PDB entry 7PFF | electron microscopy, 4.30 A resolution (low resolution: residue-level contacts below are approximate; hydrogen-bond / salt-bridge calls are withheld) | chains K and J of the 10 polymer chains in the assembly

Chain K:
Name: Histone H3.2
Source organism: Homo sapiens
Reference sequence: Q71DI3 (H32_HUMAN); residues 0-135 here correspond to UniProt positions 1-136 (UniProt number = residue number + 1)
Chain sequence (136 residues; each row starts with the number of its first residue; numbering starts at 0):
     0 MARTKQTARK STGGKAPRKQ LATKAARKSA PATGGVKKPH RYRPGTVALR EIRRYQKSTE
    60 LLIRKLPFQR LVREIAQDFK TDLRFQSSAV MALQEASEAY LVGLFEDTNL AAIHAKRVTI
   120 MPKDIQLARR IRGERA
Not modelled in the structure: 0-36, 134-135
Differences from the reference sequence: engineered mutation Ala110 (Cys111 in Q71DI3)
Swiss-Prot annotation at these positions:
  - modified residue: Arg2 (Asymmetric dimethylarginine), Thr3 (Phosphothreonine), Lys4 (Allysine), Gln5 (5-glutamyl dopamine), Thr6 (Phosphothreonine), Arg8 (Citrulline), Lys9 (N6,N6,N6-trimethyllysine), Ser10 (ADP-ribosylserine), Thr11 (Phosphothreonine), Lys14 (N6-(2-hydroxyisobutyryl)lysine), Arg17 (Asymmetric dimethylarginine), Lys18 (N6-(2-hydroxyisobutyryl)lysine), Lys23 (N6-(2-hydroxyisobutyryl)lysine), Arg26 (Citrulline), Lys27 (N6,N6,N6-trimethyllysine), Ser28 (ADP-ribosylserine), Lys36 (N6,N6,N6-trimethyllysine), Lys37 (N6-methyllysine), Tyr41 (Phosphotyrosine), Lys56 (N6,N6,N6-trimethyllysine) and 8 more in UniProt
  - lipidation: Lys18 (N6-decanoyllysine)

Chain J:
Molecule: 167-nt DNA strand
Source organism: synthetic construct
Sequence (167 nucleotides; numbered 213 to 379; the number before each row is that of its first residue):
   213 TACTTACATG ACAGGATGTA TATATCTGAC ACGTGCCTGG AGACTAGGGA GTAATCCCCT
   273 TGGCGGTTAA AACGCGGGGG ACAGCGCGTA CGTGCGTTTA AGCGGTGCTA GAGCTGTCTA
   333 CGACCAATTG AGCGGCCTCG GCACCGGGAT TCTCCAGTAT GGCGGCC

How chain K and chain J interact:
Pairs across the interface (27; chain K residue first):
  Lys37(K) with DC366(J); DC367(J)
  His39(K) with DC366(J)
  Arg40(K) with DG288(J); DC366(J)
  Tyr41(K) with DT365(J); DC366(J)
  Arg42(K) with DG291(J); DC366(J)
  Pro43(K) with DG290(J)
  Thr45(K) with DT365(J); DC366(J)
  Arg63(K) with DA282(J); DA283(J)
  Arg72(K) with DT273(J)
  Arg83(K) with DT273(J)
  Phe84(K) with DT272(J); DT273(J)
  Gln85(K) with DT272(J)
  Arg116(K) with DA293(J); DC294(J)
  Val117(K) with DG292(J); DA293(J)
  Thr118(K) with DG292(J); DA293(J)
  Met120(K) with DC294(J)
  Lys122(K) with DC294(J)
Also at the interface, not in a pair above, chain K (18 interface residues in all): Ser86

Overview:
18 residues of chain K face 13 of chain J across their interface.
Chain K is Histone H3.2 (Homo sapiens) and chain J is a 167-nt DNA strand (synthetic construct); the
structure, Nucleosome 3 of the 4x197 nucleosome array containing H1, was determined by electron microscopy
together with 7PET, 7PEU, 7PEV, 7PEW, 7PEX, 7PEY and 16 further entries from the same study.
